PDB entry 6Z9P | electron microscopy, 3.90 A resolution | chains G and L of the 16 polymer chains in the assembly

[Chain G]
Protein: Transcription termination/antitermination protein NusG
From: Escherichia coli
UniProt: C3SID2 (C3SID2_ECOLX); residue numbers follow UniProt; this construct covers 1-181
Amino-acid sequence (181 residues; numbered 1 to 181; the number before each row is that of its first residue):
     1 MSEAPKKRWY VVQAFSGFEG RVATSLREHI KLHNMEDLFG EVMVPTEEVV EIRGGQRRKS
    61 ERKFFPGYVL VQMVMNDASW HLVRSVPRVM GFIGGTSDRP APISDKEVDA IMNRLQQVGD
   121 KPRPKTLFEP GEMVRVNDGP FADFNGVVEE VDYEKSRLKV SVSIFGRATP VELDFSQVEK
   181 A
Disordered / not traced: 1-5, 118-181

[Chain L]
Molecule: template strand
Sequence (50 nucleotides; each row starts with the number of its first residue; numbers below 1 keep their minus sign (DG-14 is residue -14)):
   -14 GTTATCCGCT CACAATGCCA CACGCGCTGC TCGGCCGTTA TTCGCAGCCC
Disordered / not traced: -14 to -13, 22-35

[Interface between chain G and chain L]
Contacting residue pairs (11; chain G residue first):
  Gly17(G) - DC15(L)  sugar contact
  Arg21(G) - DC15(L)  sugar contact
  Thr46(G) - DC17(L)  phosphate contact
  Glu61(G) - DC17(L)  base contact
  Glu61(G) - DG18(L)  base contact
  Glu61(G) - DG19(L)  hydrogen bond to the base
  Lys63(G) - DT16(L)  salt bridge to the phosphate
  Lys63(G) - DC17(L)  phosphate contact
  Phe64(G) - DC17(L)  phosphate contact
  Phe64(G) - DG18(L)  phosphate contact
  Phe65(G) - DC17(L)  hydrogen bond to the phosphate
Interface residues without a listed pair, chain G (8 interface residues in all): Pro66

[In short]
Chain G and chain L form an interface of 8 and 5 residues respectively, with 2 hydrogen bonds and 1 salt
bridge. Among the polar pairs are Glu61(G)-DG19(L), Phe65(G)-DC17(L) and Lys63(G)-DT16(L).
Chain G is Transcription termination/antitermination protein NusG (Escherichia coli) and chain L is template
strand; the structure, Transcription termination intermediate complex 1, was determined by electron microscopy
together with 6Z9Q, 6Z9R, 6Z9S, 6Z9T, 7ADB, 7ADC, 7ADD and 7ADE from the same study.
